PDB entry 3F0Y | X-ray diffraction, 1.80 A resolution | chains B and C of the 3 polymer chains in the assembly

# Chain B (and C)
Protein: Fiber protein
Source organism: Human adenovirus 14
Notes: fragment: resdiues 123-325; chain C of this document is another copy of the same molecule, construct and numbering; everything in this record applies to it too
UniProtKB: Q8V791 (Q8V791_9ADEN); numbering as in UniProt (aligned over 123-325)
Sequence (208 residues; numbered 118 to 325; the number before each row is that of its first residue):
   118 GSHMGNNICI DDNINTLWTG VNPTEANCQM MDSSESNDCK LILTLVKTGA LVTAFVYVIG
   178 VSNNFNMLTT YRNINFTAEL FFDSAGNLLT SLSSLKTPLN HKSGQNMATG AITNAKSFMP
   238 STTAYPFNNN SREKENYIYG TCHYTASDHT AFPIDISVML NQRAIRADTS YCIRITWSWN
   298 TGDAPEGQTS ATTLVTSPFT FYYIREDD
Unresolved in the structure: 118-127
Construct notes: expression tag (118-122)

# How chain B and chain C interact
Residue-residue contacts (44):
  T165(B) with V163(C)
  G166(B) with T133(C); V163(C)
  A167(B) with T133(C), hydrogen bond (backbone-side chain); W135(C), hydrophobic; K219(C)
  L168(B) with F172(C), hydrophobic
  S238(B) with Q222(C), hydrogen bond
  T240(B) with V138(C); Q222(C)
  A241(B) with V138(C), hydrophobic
  R249(B) with N139(C)
  E250(B) with H266(C), salt bridge
  K251(B) with Y261(C), hydrogen bond; T262(C), hydrogen bond (side chain-backbone); A263(C); S264(C); E303(C), salt bridge; T309(C); T310(C); V312(C)
  E252(B) with I176(C); V312(C)
  Y254(B) with T262(C); H266(C); S314(C); P315(C)
  Y256(B) with H260(C); T262(C), hydrogen bond; A268(C), hydrophobic
  Y319(B) with T170(C); F172(C); T317(C); Y319(C), hydrogen bond
  I321(B) with W135(C), hydrophobic; V138(C), hydrophobic; F172(C), hydrophobic; Y174(C); Q222(C)
  R322(B) with D129(C), salt bridge; Q222(C), hydrogen bond (backbone-side chain)
  D324(B) with K219(C), salt bridge; G221(C); Q222(C), hydrogen bond
Other interface residues (no listed pair), chain B (22 interface residues in all): Y242, S248, I255, Y320, E323
Other interface residues (no listed pair), chain C (30 interface residues in all): I159, T161

# Summary
Chain B and chain C form an interface of 22 and 30 residues respectively; the contacts include 8 hydrogen
bonds and 4 salt bridges. Among the polar pairs are E250(B)-H266(C), K251(B)-E303(C) and R322(B)-D129(C).
Both chains are Fiber protein (Human adenovirus 14). Entry 3F0Y (Crystal structure of the human Adenovirus
type 14 fiber knob) was determined by X-ray diffraction (same publication as 3EXV and 3EXW).
